PDB entry 9J2Y | X-ray diffraction, 2.08 A resolution | chains A and B

# Chain A (and B)
Molecule: Cyclic GMP-AMP synthase
From: Homo sapiens
Notes: EC 2.7.7.86; chain B of this document is another copy of the same molecule, construct and numbering; everything in this record applies to it too
UniProtKB: Q8N884 (CGAS_HUMAN); residue numbers follow UniProt; this construct covers 157-522
Sequence (366 residues; numbered 157 to 522; the number before each row is that of its first residue):
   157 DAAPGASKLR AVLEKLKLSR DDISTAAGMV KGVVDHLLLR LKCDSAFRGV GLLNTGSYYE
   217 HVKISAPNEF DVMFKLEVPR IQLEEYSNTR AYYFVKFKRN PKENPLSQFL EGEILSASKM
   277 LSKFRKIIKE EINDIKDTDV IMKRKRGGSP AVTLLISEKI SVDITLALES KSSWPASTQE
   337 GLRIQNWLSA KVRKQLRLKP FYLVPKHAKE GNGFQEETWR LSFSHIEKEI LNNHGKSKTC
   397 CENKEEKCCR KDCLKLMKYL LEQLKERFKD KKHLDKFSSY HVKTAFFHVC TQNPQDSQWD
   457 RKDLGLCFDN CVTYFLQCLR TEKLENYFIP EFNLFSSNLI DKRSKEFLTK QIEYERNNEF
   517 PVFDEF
Unresolved in the structure: 157-160, 177-181, 211-214, 218, 254-258, 292-295, 302-305, 366-369, 521-522 (chain B: 157-160, 176-181, 211-215, 218, 256-257, 290-295, 301-305, 313-314, 366-369, 521-522)
Bound ions: Zn2+: His390, Cys396, Cys397, Cys404
Ligand contacts: JUJ (1-[9-(6-aminopyridin-3-yl)-6,7-dichloro-1,3,4,5-tetrahydro-2H-pyrido[4,3-b]indol-2-yl]-2-hydroxyethan-1-one): Ala247, Tyr248, Pro306, Arg376, Leu377, Ser378, Phe379, Tyr436, Asn482, Ile485, Phe488, Leu490, Leu495
Curated features (UniProtKB/Swiss-Prot):
  - region: Lys384 to Lys407 (DNA-binding)
  - motif: Leu169 to Leu174 (Nuclear export signal), Asp295 to Ser305 (Nuclear localization signal), Lys299 to Arg302 (KRKR-loop), Lys427 to His429 (KKH-loop)
  - binding site (GTP): Thr211, Asp319, Arg376 to Glu383
  - binding site (ATP): Ser213, Glu225 to Asp227, Ser380 to Glu383, Lys414, Ser435 to Lys439
  - binding site (Mg(2+)): Glu225, Asp227, Asp319
  - binding site (2',3'-cGAMP): Asp227, Asp319, Lys362, Arg376
  - binding site (Zn(2+)): His390, Cys396, Cys397, Cys404
  - site: Asp157, Ala158 (Cleavage), Lys187 (Important for preferential detection of curved long DNA), Leu195 (Important for preferential detection of curved long DNA), Arg255 (Arginine-anchor), Asp319, Ile320 (Cleavage)
  - modified residue: Asp191 (PolyADP-ribosyl aspartic acid), Asn210 (Microbial infection: Deamidated asparagine), Ser213 (Phosphoserine), Tyr215 (Phosphotyrosine), Glu286 (5-glutamyl polyglutamate), Ser305 (Phosphoserine), Glu314 (5-glutamyl glutamate), Lys384 (N6-acetyllysine), Asn389 (Microbial infection: Deamidated asparagine), Lys392 (N6-acetyllysine), Lys394 (N6-acetyllysine), Lys414 (N6-acetyllysine), Ser434 (Phosphoserine), Ser435 (Phosphoserine), Gln451 (Microbial infection: Deamidated glutamine), Gln454 (Microbial infection: Deamidated glutamine), Lys506 (N6-methyllysine)
  - lipidation (S-palmitoyl cysteine): Cys404, Cys405, Cys474
  - cross-link (Glycyl lysine isopeptide (Lys-Gly)): Lys173 (interchain with G-Cter in ubiquitin), Lys231 (interchain with G-Cter in SUMO), Lys285 (interchain with G-Cter in ubiquitin), Lys347 (interchain with G-Cter in SUMO), Lys384 (interchain with G-Cter in SUMO), Lys394 (interchain with G-Cter in SUMO), Lys411 (interchain with G-Cter in ubiquitin), Lys414 (interchain with G-Cter in ubiquitin), Lys427 (interchain with G-Cter in ubiquitin), Lys428 (interchain with G-Cter in ubiquitin), Lys479 (interchain with G-Cter in SUMO)

# Interface between chain A and chain B
Contacting residue pairs (29; chain A residue first):
  Gln341(A) - Thr395(B)
  Leu344(A) - Lys394(B)
  Ser345(A) - Lys394(B)
  Ser345(A) - Thr395(B)
  Ser345(A) - Glu398(B)
  Ala346(A) - Glu398(B)  hydrogen bond (backbone-side chain)
  Lys347(A) - Asn388(B)  hydrogen bond (side chain-backbone)
  Lys347(A) - Asn389(B)
  Lys347(A) - Glu398(B)  hydrogen bond (backbone-side chain)
  Asn388(A) - Lys347(B)  hydrogen bond (backbone-side chain)
  Asn389(A) - Lys347(B)
  Asn389(A) - Lys394(B)  hydrogen bond
  Gly391(A) - Lys394(B)  hydrogen bond (backbone-side chain)
  Lys392(A) - Ser393(B)
  Lys392(A) - Lys394(B)  hydrogen bond (backbone-backbone)
  Lys392(A) - Thr395(B)  hydrogen bond
  Ser393(A) - Lys392(B)
  Lys394(A) - Leu344(B)
  Lys394(A) - Ser345(B)  hydrogen bond (backbone-side chain)
  Lys394(A) - Asn389(B)  hydrogen bond
  Lys394(A) - Gly391(B)  hydrogen bond (side chain-backbone)
  Lys394(A) - Lys392(B)  hydrogen bond (backbone-backbone)
  Lys394(A) - Lys394(B)
  Thr395(A) - Gln341(B)
  Thr395(A) - Ser345(B)
  Thr395(A) - Lys392(B)  hydrogen bond
  Glu398(A) - Ser345(B)
  Glu398(A) - Ala346(B)  hydrogen bond (side chain-backbone)
  Glu398(A) - Lys347(B)  hydrogen bond (side chain-backbone)
Other interface residues (no listed pair), chain A (15 interface residues in all): Trp343, His390
Other interface residues (no listed pair), chain B (15 interface residues in all): Asn342, His390

# Summary
The chain A/chain B interface involves 15 residues from each chain; the contacts include 15 hydrogen bonds.
Among the polar pairs are Ala346(A)-Glu398(B), Lys347(A)-Asn388(B) and Lys347(A)-Glu398(B). Ligands of chain
A: compound JUJ.
Both chains are Cyclic GMP-AMP synthase (Homo sapiens). Entry 9J2Y (Human cGAS catalytic domain bound with
G150) was determined by X-ray diffraction (same publication as 9J2W, 9J2X, 9J2Z and 9LIO).
